PDB entry 3GPM | X-ray diffraction, 3.80 A resolution | chain A

# Chain A
Molecule: Proliferating cell nuclear antigen
From: Saccharomyces cerevisiae
Reference sequence: P15873 (PCNA_YEAST); numbering as in UniProt (aligned over 1-258)
Chain sequence (258 residues; numbered 1 to 258; the number before each row is that of its first residue):
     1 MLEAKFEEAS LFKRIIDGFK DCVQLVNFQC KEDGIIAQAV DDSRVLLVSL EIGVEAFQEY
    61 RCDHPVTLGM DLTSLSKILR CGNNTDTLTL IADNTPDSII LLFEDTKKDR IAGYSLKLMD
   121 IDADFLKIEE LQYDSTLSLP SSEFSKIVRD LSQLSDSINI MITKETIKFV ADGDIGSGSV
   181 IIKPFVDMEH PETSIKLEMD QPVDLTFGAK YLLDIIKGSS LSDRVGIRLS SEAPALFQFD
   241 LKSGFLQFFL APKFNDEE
Unresolved in the structure: 255-258
Construct notes: engineered mutation Gly-113 (Glu in P15873)
UniProt features mapped onto this chain:
  - DNA-binding region: Arg-61 to Arg-80
  - cross-link (Glycyl lysine isopeptide (Lys-Gly)): Lys-127 (interchain with G-Cter in SUMO), Lys-164 (interchain with G-Cter in SUMO)
Reported in the primary citation:
  - conformationally variable residues (loop rearrangement): Asp-105 to Arg-110
  - self-association interface (contacts with another copy of this molecule): Asp-109 to Lys-117, Ile-175 to Lys-183
  - mutagenesis - E113G: decreased stability (proposed by the authors, not directly observed)

# In short
The paper reports that E113G reduces stability; conformational variability at Asp-105.
Chain A is Proliferating cell nuclear antigen (Saccharomyces cerevisiae); the structure, Structure of the
trimeric form of the E113G PCNA mutant protein, was determined by X-ray diffraction.
